Entry 6BJY (X-ray diffraction, 3.46 A resolution); this record covers chains R and A of the 6 polymer chains in the assembly.

Chain R:
Molecule: 45-nt RNA strand
Source organism: Vesicular stomatitis Indiana virus
Sequence (45 nucleotides; row label = number of the first residue in the row):
     1 UUUUUUUUUUUUUUUUUUUUUUUUUUUUUUUUUUUUUUUUUUUUU
Small-molecule neighbours: DV4 (4-{[4-(acetylamino)-1-methyl-1H-pyrrole-2-carbonyl]amino}-1-methyl-N-{4-[(1-methyl-1H-pyrrol-3-yl)amino]-4-oxobutyl}-1H-imidazole-2-carboxamide): U23, U25, U26, U27, U30, U31

Chain A:
Protein: Nucleoprotein
Source organism: Vesicular stomatitis Indiana virus (strain San Juan)
UniProtKB: P03521 (NCAP_VSIVA); residues 2-422 here = UniProt positions 2-422
Chain sequence (421 residues; row label = number of the first residue in the row):
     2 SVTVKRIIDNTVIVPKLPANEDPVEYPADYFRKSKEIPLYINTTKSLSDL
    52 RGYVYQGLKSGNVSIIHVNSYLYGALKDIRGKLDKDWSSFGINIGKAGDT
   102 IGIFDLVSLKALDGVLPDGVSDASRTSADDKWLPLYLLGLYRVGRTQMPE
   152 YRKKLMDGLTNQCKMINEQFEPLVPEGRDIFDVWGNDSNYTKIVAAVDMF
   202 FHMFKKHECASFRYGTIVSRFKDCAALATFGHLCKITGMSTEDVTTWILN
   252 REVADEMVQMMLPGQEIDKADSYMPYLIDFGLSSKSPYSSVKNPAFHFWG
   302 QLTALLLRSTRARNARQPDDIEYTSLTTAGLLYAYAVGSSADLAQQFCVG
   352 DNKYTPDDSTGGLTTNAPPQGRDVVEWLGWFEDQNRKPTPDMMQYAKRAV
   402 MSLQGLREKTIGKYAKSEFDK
Ion coordination: uranyl (VI) ion (5 sites), coordinated by Asp-123, Glu-253, Glu-323, Asp-343, Asp-358, Asp-374, Asp-384
Small-molecule neighbours: DV4 (4-{[4-(acetylamino)-1-methyl-1H-pyrrole-2-carbonyl]amino}-1-methyl-N-{4-[(1-methyl-1H-pyrrol-3-yl)amino]-4-oxobutyl}-1H-imidazole-2-carboxamide): Gln-318, Asp-320, Lys-410
Swiss-Prot annotation at these positions:
  - binding site (RNA): Arg-143, Tyr-152, Lys-206, Arg-214, Lys-286, Arg-317, Arg-408
From the paper describing this entry:
  - binding site for DV4: Arg-312, Gln-318

Interface between chain R and chain A:
Pairs across the interface (33):
  U29(R) / Lys-286(A)  salt bridge to the phosphate
  U30(R) / Arg-146(A)  sugar contact
  U30(R) / Asp-224(A)  phosphate contact
  U30(R) / Ile-279(A)  phosphate contact
  U30(R) / Ser-285(A)  phosphate contact
  U30(R) / Val-292(A)  base contact
  U31(R) / Asp-224(A)  phosphate contact
  U31(R) / Cys-225(A)  phosphate contact
  U31(R) / Ala-226(A)  hydrogen bond to the phosphate
  U31(R) / Ser-290(A)  phosphate contact
  U31(R) / Ser-291(A)  hydrogen bond to the phosphate
  U31(R) / Val-292(A)  base contact
  U31(R) / Arg-317(A)  hydrogen bond to the phosphate
  U32(R) / Ala-226(A)  phosphate contact
  U32(R) / Arg-312(A)  hydrogen bond to the base
  U32(R) / Asn-315(A)  sugar contact
  U32(R) / Arg-317(A)  salt bridge to the phosphate
  U33(R) / Met-149(A)  base contact
  U33(R) / Glu-151(A)  sugar contact
  U33(R) / Arg-408(A)  base contact
  U34(R) / Glu-151(A)  phosphate contact
  U34(R) / Arg-408(A)  salt bridge to the phosphate
  U35(R) / Arg-143(A)  salt bridge to the phosphate
  U35(R) / Glu-151(A)  phosphate contact
  U35(R) / Lys-154(A)  salt bridge to the phosphate
  U35(R) / Lys-155(A)  salt bridge to the phosphate
  U35(R) / Val-219(A)  base contact
  U36(R) / Arg-143(A)  salt bridge to the phosphate
  U36(R) / Tyr-215(A)  phosphate contact
  U36(R) / Ile-218(A)  sugar contact
  U37(R) / Ala-211(A)  phosphate contact
  U37(R) / Arg-214(A)  phosphate contact
  U37(R) / Tyr-215(A)  base contact
Other interface residues (no listed pair), chain R (11 interface residues in all): U27, U28
Other interface residues (no listed pair), chain A (28 interface residues in all): Arg-179, Ser-287, His-298, Asp-320

Summary:
11 residues of chain R face 28 of chain A across their interface, with 4 hydrogen bonds and 7 salt bridges.
Polar pairs include U32(R)/Arg-312(A), U31(R)/Ala-226(A) and U31(R)/Ser-291(A). Compound DV4 is bound between
chain R and chain A. From the paper: a binding site for DV4 at Arg-312(A) and Gln-318(A).
Chain R is a 45-nt RNA strand (Vesicular stomatitis Indiana virus) and chain A is Nucleoprotein (Vesicular
stomatitis Indiana virus (strain San Juan)); the structure, VSV Nucleocapsid with Polyamide Bound, was
determined by X-ray diffraction.
